Entry 1ANI (X-ray diffraction, 2.50 A resolution); this record covers chains A and B.

Chain A (and B):
Name: Alkaline phosphatase
Source organism: Escherichia coli
Notes: EC 3.1.3.1; chain B of this document is another copy of the same molecule, construct and numbering; everything in this record applies to it too
UniProtKB: P00634 (PPB_ECOLI); residues 4-449 here correspond to UniProt positions 26-471 (UniProt number = residue number + 22)
Amino-acid sequence (446 residues; numbered 4 to 449; the number before each row is that of its first residue):
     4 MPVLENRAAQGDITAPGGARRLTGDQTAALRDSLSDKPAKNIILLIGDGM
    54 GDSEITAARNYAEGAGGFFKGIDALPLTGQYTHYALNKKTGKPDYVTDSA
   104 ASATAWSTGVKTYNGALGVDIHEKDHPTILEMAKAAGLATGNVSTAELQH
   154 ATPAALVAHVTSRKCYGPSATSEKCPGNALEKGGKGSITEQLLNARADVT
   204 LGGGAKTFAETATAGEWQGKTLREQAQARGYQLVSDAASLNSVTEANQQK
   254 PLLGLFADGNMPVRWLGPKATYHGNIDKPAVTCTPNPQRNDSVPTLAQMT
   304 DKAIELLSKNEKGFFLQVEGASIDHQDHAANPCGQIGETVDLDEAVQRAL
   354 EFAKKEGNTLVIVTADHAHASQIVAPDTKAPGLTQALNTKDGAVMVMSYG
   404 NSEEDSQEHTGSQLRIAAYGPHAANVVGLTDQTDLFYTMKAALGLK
Differences from the reference sequence: engineered mutation His-153 (Asp175 in P00634), His-328 (Lys350 in P00634)
Cystine bridges: Cys-168/Cys-178, Cys-286/Cys-336
Metal / ion sites: Zn2+ site 1: Asp-51, Ser-102, Asp-369, His-370; Zn2+ site 2: Asp-51, His-153, Thr-155, Glu-322; Zn2+ site 3: Asp-327, His-331, His-412
UniProt features mapped onto this chain:
  - active site: Ser-102 (Phosphoserine intermediate)
  - binding site (Mg(2+)): Asp-51, Thr-155, Glu-322
  - binding site (Zn(2+)): Asp-51, Asp-327, His-331, Asp-369, His-370, His-412

Interface between chain A and chain B:
Contacting residue pairs (203):
  Arg-10(A) / Val-430(B)  hydrogen bond (side chain-backbone)
  Arg-10(A) / Gly-431(B)
  Arg-10(A) / Leu-432(B)  hydrogen bond (side chain-backbone)
  Arg-10(A) / Thr-433(B)
  Ile-16(A) / Tyr-87(B)  hydrophobic
  Ile-16(A) / Leu-89(B)  hydrophobic
  Ile-16(A) / Lys-114(B)
  Thr-17(A) / Leu-89(B)
  Thr-17(A) / Gly-94(B)
  Thr-17(A) / Val-113(B)
  Thr-17(A) / Ile-124(B)
  Ala-18(A) / Val-113(B)
  Pro-19(A) / Val-113(B)
  Pro-19(A) / His-129(B)
  Pro-19(A) / Tyr-440(B)
  Gly-20(A) / Gly-112(B)  hydrogen bond (backbone-backbone)
  Gly-20(A) / Tyr-440(B)  hydrogen bond (backbone-side chain)
  Ala-22(A) / Lys-114(B)
  Ala-22(A) / Asp-434(B)
  Ala-22(A) / Thr-436(B)
  Arg-23(A) / Thr-436(B)
  Arg-23(A) / Asp-437(B)  salt bridge
  Arg-23(A) / Tyr-440(B)
  Arg-24(A) / Thr-85(B)  hydrogen bond
  Arg-24(A) / Tyr-87(B)
  Arg-24(A) / Thr-433(B)
  Arg-24(A) / Asp-434(B)
  Arg-24(A) / Asp-437(B)  hydrogen bond (backbone-side chain)
  Leu-25(A) / Asn-428(B)
  Leu-25(A) / Asp-437(B)  hydrogen bond (backbone-side chain)
  Gly-27(A) / Asn-428(B)
  Asp-28(A) / Asp-39(B)
  Asp-28(A) / His-425(B)  salt bridge
  Asp-28(A) / Asn-428(B)  hydrogen bond
  Gln-29(A) / Ala-427(B)
  Gln-29(A) / Asn-428(B)  hydrogen bond (backbone-side chain)
  Thr-30(A) / Ser-38(B)
  Thr-30(A) / Asp-39(B)
  Thr-30(A) / Ala-427(B)
  Leu-33(A) / Leu-37(B)  hydrophobic
  Leu-33(A) / Ala-427(B)  hydrophobic
  Leu-33(A) / Val-430(B)  hydrophobic
  Arg-34(A) / Leu-37(B)  hydrogen bond (side chain-backbone)
  Arg-34(A) / Asp-39(B)  salt bridge
  Leu-37(A) / Leu-33(B)
  Leu-37(A) / Arg-34(B)  hydrogen bond (backbone-side chain)
  Ser-38(A) / Thr-30(B)
  Asp-39(A) / Asp-28(B)
  Asp-39(A) / Thr-30(B)
  Asp-39(A) / Arg-34(B)  salt bridge
  Asp-55(A) / Gln-83(B)
  Asp-55(A) / Ser-415(B)  hydrogen bond (backbone-side chain)
  Asp-55(A) / Gln-416(B)  hydrogen bond
  Ser-56(A) / Ser-415(B)  hydrogen bond (backbone-side chain)
  Thr-59(A) / Gly-414(B)
  Thr-59(A) / Ser-415(B)
  Thr-59(A) / Gln-416(B)  hydrogen bond (side chain-backbone)
  Arg-62(A) / Thr-85(B)
  Arg-62(A) / Gln-416(B)  hydrogen bond
  Arg-62(A) / Leu-432(B)
  Asn-63(A) / Tyr-98(B)
  Ala-68(A) / Tyr-87(B)
  Ala-68(A) / Pro-96(B)  hydrophobic
  Ala-68(A) / Tyr-98(B)  hydrophobic
  Gly-69(A) / Tyr-87(B)
  Asp-76(A) / Leu-432(B)
  Pro-79(A) / Val-430(B)
  Thr-81(A) / Thr-81(B)  hydrogen bond (backbone-side chain)
  Thr-81(A) / Gly-82(B)
  Thr-81(A) / Gln-83(B)
  Thr-81(A) / Val-430(B)
  Thr-81(A) / Gly-431(B)  hydrogen bond (side chain-backbone)
  Gly-82(A) / Thr-81(B)
  Gly-82(A) / Gln-83(B)  hydrogen bond (backbone-side chain)
  Gln-83(A) / Asp-55(B)
  Gln-83(A) / Thr-81(B)
  Gln-83(A) / Gly-82(B)  hydrogen bond (side chain-backbone)
  Gln-83(A) / Gln-83(B)
  Gln-83(A) / Arg-418(B)
  Thr-85(A) / Arg-24(B)  hydrogen bond
  Thr-85(A) / Arg-62(B)
  Tyr-87(A) / Ile-16(B)
  Tyr-87(A) / Ala-22(B)
  Tyr-87(A) / Ala-68(B)  hydrophobic
  Tyr-87(A) / Gly-69(B)
  Leu-89(A) / Ile-16(B)
  Leu-89(A) / Thr-17(B)
  Gly-94(A) / Thr-17(B)
  Lys-95(A) / Asp-394(B)  hydrogen bond (side chain-backbone)
  Lys-95(A) / Gly-395(B)
  Pro-96(A) / Ala-68(B)  hydrophobic
  Pro-96(A) / Asp-394(B)
  Pro-96(A) / Ala-396(B)
  Tyr-98(A) / Asn-63(B)
  Tyr-98(A) / Ala-68(B)  hydrophobic
  Tyr-98(A) / Ile-376(B)  hydrophobic
  Tyr-98(A) / Thr-392(B)  hydrogen bond
  Tyr-98(A) / Asp-394(B)  hydrogen bond
  Tyr-98(A) / Ala-396(B)
  Tyr-98(A) / Val-397(B)
  Tyr-98(A) / Met-398(B)  hydrophobic
  Val-99(A) / Ile-376(B)
  Val-99(A) / Val-377(B)
  Val-99(A) / Ala-378(B)
  Gly-112(A) / Pro-19(B)
  Gly-112(A) / Gly-20(B)  hydrogen bond (backbone-backbone)
  Val-113(A) / Thr-17(B)
  Lys-114(A) / Ile-16(B)
  Lys-114(A) / Ala-22(B)
  Ile-124(A) / Thr-17(B)
  His-129(A) / Pro-19(B)
  Tyr-275(A) / Glu-406(B)  hydrogen bond
  His-276(A) / Glu-406(B)  salt bridge
  His-372(A) / Gln-375(B)
  Ala-373(A) / Gln-375(B)  hydrogen bond (backbone-side chain)
  Gln-375(A) / His-372(B)
  Gln-375(A) / Ala-373(B)  hydrogen bond (side chain-backbone)
  Gln-375(A) / Gln-375(B)
  Gln-375(A) / Asn-404(B)
  Gln-375(A) / Thr-413(B)
  Ile-376(A) / Tyr-98(B)  hydrophobic
  Ile-376(A) / Val-99(B)
  Ile-376(A) / Thr-413(B)
  Ile-376(A) / Gly-414(B)  hydrogen bond (backbone-backbone)
  Val-377(A) / Val-99(B)
  Val-377(A) / Asn-404(B)
  Ala-378(A) / Val-99(B)
  Thr-381(A) / Asn-404(B)
  Thr-381(A) / Glu-411(B)  hydrogen bond
  Lys-382(A) / Ser-405(B)
  Lys-382(A) / Glu-406(B)  hydrogen bond (backbone-backbone)
  Lys-382(A) / Glu-407(B)
  Ala-383(A) / Asn-404(B)
  Ala-383(A) / Glu-406(B)
  Pro-384(A) / Pro-384(B)
  Pro-384(A) / Gly-403(B)
  Pro-384(A) / Ser-405(B)
  Pro-384(A) / Glu-406(B)
  Thr-392(A) / Tyr-98(B)  hydrogen bond
  Asp-394(A) / Lys-95(B)  hydrogen bond (backbone-side chain)
  Asp-394(A) / Pro-96(B)
  Asp-394(A) / Tyr-98(B)  hydrogen bond
  Gly-395(A) / Lys-95(B)
  Ala-396(A) / Pro-96(B)
  Ala-396(A) / Tyr-98(B)
  Val-397(A) / Tyr-98(B)
  Met-398(A) / Tyr-98(B)  hydrophobic
  Gly-403(A) / Pro-384(B)
  Gly-403(A) / Gly-403(B)
  Asn-404(A) / Gln-375(B)
  Asn-404(A) / Val-377(B)
  Asn-404(A) / Thr-381(B)
  Asn-404(A) / Ala-383(B)
  Ser-405(A) / Lys-382(B)
  Ser-405(A) / Ala-383(B)
  Ser-405(A) / Pro-384(B)
  Glu-406(A) / Tyr-275(B)  hydrogen bond
  Glu-406(A) / His-276(B)  salt bridge
  Glu-406(A) / Lys-382(B)  hydrogen bond (backbone-backbone)
  Glu-406(A) / Ala-383(B)
  Glu-406(A) / Pro-384(B)
  Glu-407(A) / Lys-382(B)
  Glu-411(A) / Thr-381(B)  hydrogen bond
  Thr-413(A) / Gln-375(B)
  Thr-413(A) / Ile-376(B)
  Gly-414(A) / Thr-59(B)
  Gly-414(A) / Ile-376(B)  hydrogen bond (backbone-backbone)
  Ser-415(A) / Asp-55(B)  hydrogen bond (side chain-backbone)
  Ser-415(A) / Ser-56(B)  hydrogen bond (side chain-backbone)
  Ser-415(A) / Thr-59(B)
  Gln-416(A) / Asp-55(B)  hydrogen bond
  Gln-416(A) / Thr-59(B)  hydrogen bond (backbone-side chain)
  Gln-416(A) / Arg-62(B)  hydrogen bond
  Arg-418(A) / Gln-83(B)  hydrogen bond
  His-425(A) / Asp-28(B)  salt bridge
  Ala-427(A) / Thr-30(B)
  Ala-427(A) / Leu-33(B)  hydrophobic
  Asn-428(A) / Leu-25(B)
  Asn-428(A) / Gly-27(B)
  Asn-428(A) / Asp-28(B)  hydrogen bond
  Asn-428(A) / Gln-29(B)  hydrogen bond (side chain-backbone)
  Val-430(A) / Arg-10(B)  hydrogen bond (backbone-side chain)
  Val-430(A) / Leu-33(B)  hydrophobic
  Val-430(A) / Pro-79(B)
  Val-430(A) / Thr-81(B)
  Gly-431(A) / Arg-10(B)
  Gly-431(A) / Thr-81(B)  hydrogen bond (backbone-side chain)
  Leu-432(A) / Arg-10(B)  hydrogen bond (backbone-side chain)
  Leu-432(A) / Arg-24(B)
  Leu-432(A) / Arg-62(B)
  Leu-432(A) / Asp-76(B)
  Thr-433(A) / Arg-10(B)
  Thr-433(A) / Arg-24(B)
  Asp-434(A) / Ala-22(B)
  Asp-434(A) / Arg-24(B)
  Thr-436(A) / Ala-22(B)
  Thr-436(A) / Arg-23(B)
  Asp-437(A) / Arg-23(B)
  Asp-437(A) / Arg-24(B)  hydrogen bond (side chain-backbone)
  Asp-437(A) / Leu-25(B)  hydrogen bond (side chain-backbone)
  Tyr-440(A) / Pro-19(B)
  Tyr-440(A) / Gly-20(B)  hydrogen bond (side chain-backbone)
  Tyr-440(A) / Arg-23(B)
Interface residues without a listed pair, chain A (91 interface residues in all): Ala-12, Ile-58, Phe-71, Pro-379, Gly-385, Ser-401, His-412
Interface residues without a listed pair, chain B (92 interface residues in all): Ala-12, Ala-18, Ile-58, Phe-71, Asp-97, Gly-385, Ser-401, His-412, Thr-441

Overview:
Chain A and chain B form an interface of 91 and 92 residues respectively; the contacts include 52 hydrogen
bonds and 7 salt bridges. Among the polar pairs are Arg-23(A)/Asp-437(B), Asp-28(A)/His-425(B) and
Arg-34(A)/Asp-39(B).
Chain A and chain B are both Alkaline phosphatase (Escherichia coli); the structure, Alkaline phosphatase
(D153H, K328H), was determined by X-ray diffraction, deposited together with 1ANJ and 2ANH.
